Entry 5OWH (X-ray diffraction, 2.30 A resolution); this record covers chain A.

# Chain A
Molecule: Casein kinase II subunit alpha
From: Homo sapiens
Notes: EC 2.7.11.1
UniProtKB: P68400 (CSK21_HUMAN); residue numbers follow UniProt; this construct covers 1-335
Sequence (335 residues; row label = number of the first residue in the row):
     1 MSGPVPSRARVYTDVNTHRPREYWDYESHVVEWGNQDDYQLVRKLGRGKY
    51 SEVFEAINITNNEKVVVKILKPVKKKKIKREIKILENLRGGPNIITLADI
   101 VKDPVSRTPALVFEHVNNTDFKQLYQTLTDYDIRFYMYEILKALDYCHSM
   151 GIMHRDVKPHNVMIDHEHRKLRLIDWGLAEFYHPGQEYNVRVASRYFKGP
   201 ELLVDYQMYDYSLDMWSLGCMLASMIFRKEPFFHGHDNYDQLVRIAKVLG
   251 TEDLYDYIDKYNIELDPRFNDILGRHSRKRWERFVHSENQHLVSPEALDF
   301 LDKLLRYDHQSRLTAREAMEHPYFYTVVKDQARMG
Not modelled in the structure: 1
Small-molecule neighbours: 3-aminopropyl-4 (B0K; 3-[4,5,6,7-tetrakis(bromanyl)benzimidazol-1-yl]propan-1-amine): L45, V53, V66, K68, E81, L85, I95, F113, V116, N117, N118, M163, I174, D175, W176
Swiss-Prot annotation at these positions:
  - region: Q36 to L41 (Interaction with beta subunit)
  - active site: D156 (Proton acceptor)
  - binding site (ATP): L45 to V53, K68
  - natural variant: R47 (R47Q: In OCNDS), Y50 (Y50S: In OCNDS), D175 (D175G: In OCNDS), K198 (K198R: In OCNDS)

# Overview
Chain A binds 3-aminopropyl-4. Curated annotation (UniProt) lists active-site residue D156 and 10 ATP-binding
residues.
Chain A is Casein kinase II subunit alpha (Homo sapiens); the structure, High salt structure of human protein
kinase CK2alpha in complex with 3-aminopropyl-4,5,6,7-tetrabromobenzimidazol, was determined by X-ray
diffraction (same publication as 5OWL).
